PDB entry 9B54 | electron microscopy, 2.86 A resolution | chains A and R of the 5 polymer chains in the assembly

# Chain A
Protein: Guanine nucleotide-binding protein G(i) subunit alpha-1
Source organism: Homo sapiens
Reference sequence: P63096 (GNAI1_HUMAN); numbering as in UniProt (aligned over 1-354)
Chain sequence (354 residues; numbered 1 to 354; the number before each row is that of its first residue):
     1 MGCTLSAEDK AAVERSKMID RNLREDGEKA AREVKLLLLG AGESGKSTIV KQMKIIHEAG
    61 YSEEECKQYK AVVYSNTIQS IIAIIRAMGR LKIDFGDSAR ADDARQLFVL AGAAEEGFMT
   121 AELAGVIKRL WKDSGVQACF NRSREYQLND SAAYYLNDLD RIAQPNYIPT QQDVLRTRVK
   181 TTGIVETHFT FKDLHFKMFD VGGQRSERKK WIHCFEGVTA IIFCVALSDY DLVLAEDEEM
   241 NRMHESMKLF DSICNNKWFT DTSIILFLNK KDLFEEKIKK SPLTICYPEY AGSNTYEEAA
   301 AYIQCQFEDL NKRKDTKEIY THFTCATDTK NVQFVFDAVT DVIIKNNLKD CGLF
Unresolved in the structure: 1-2, 55-181, 233-239

# Chain R
Protein: Cannabinoid receptor 1
Source organism: Homo sapiens
Reference sequence: P21554 (CNR1_HUMAN); the construct has insertions or renumbered stretches relative to UniProt, so the offset changes along the chain: -6 to 80 = UniProt 1-87; 88-472 = UniProt 88-472
Chain sequence (495 residues; each row starts with the number of its first residue; numbers below 1 keep their minus sign (Asp-14 is residue -14)):
   -14 DYKDDDDAMK SILDGLADTT FRTITTDLLY VGSNDIQYED IKGDMASKLG YFPQKFPLTS
    46 FRGSPFQEKM TAGDNPQLVP ADQVNITEFY NKSLSENLYF QGSFKENEEN IQCGENFMDI
   106 ECFMVLNPSQ QLAIAVLSLT LGTFTVLENL LVLCVILHSR SLRCRPSYHF IGSLAVADLL
   166 GSVIFVYSFI DFHVFHRKDS RNVFLFKLGG VTASFTASVG SLFLTAIDRY ISIHRPLAYK
   226 RIVTRPKAVV AFCLMWTIAI VIAVLPLLGW NCEKLQSVCS DIFPHIDETY LMFWIGVTSV
   286 LLLFIVYAYM YILWKAHSHA VRMIQRGTQK SIIIHTSEDG KVQVTRPDQA RMDIRLAKTL
   346 VLILVVLIIC WGPLLAIMVY DVFGKMNKLI KTVFAFCSML CLLNSTVNPI IYALRSKDLR
   406 HAFRSMFPSC EGTAQPLDNS MGDSDCLHKH ANNAASVHRA AESCIKSTVK IAKVTMSVST
   466 DTSAEALGSH HHHHH
Unresolved in the structure: -14 to 107, 142-147, 254-265, 314-334, 412-480
Differences from the reference sequence: expression tag (-14 to -7, 473-480); insertion (81-87)
Ligand contacts: A1AIW (methyl N-{6-(4-carbamimidamidobutoxy)-1-[(4-fluorophenyl)methyl]-1H-indazole-3-carbonyl}-3-methyl-L-valinate): Phe170, Ser173, Phe174, Phe177, Lys192, Leu193, Val196, Thr197, Phe200, Phe268, Ile271, Tyr275, Leu276, Trp279, Trp356, Leu359, Leu360, Met363, Ser383, Cys386, Asn389

# How chain A and chain R interact
Contacting residue pairs - 23 pairs, chain A then chain R:
  Gln333(A) with Arg311(R), hydrogen bond
  Asp337(A) with Met308(R)
  Thr340(A) with His304(R)
  Asp341(A) with Met308(R)
  Ile343(A) with Pro221(R)
  Ile344(A) with His304(R); Met337(R), hydrophobic
  Asn347(A) with Ser217(R); Pro221(R), hydrogen bond (side chain-backbone); Tyr224(R)
  Leu348(A) with Ile218(R), hydrophobic; Met337(R), hydrophobic
  Lys349(A) with Asp403(R)
  Asp350(A) with Ser152(R), hydrogen bond (backbone-side chain); Tyr224(R)
  Cys351(A) with Arg214(R), hydrogen bond (backbone-side chain); Tyr224(R)
  Gly352(A) with Ser401(R)
  Leu353(A) with Arg214(R); Leu341(R), hydrophobic; Leu345(R), hydrophobic
  Phe354(A) with Met337(R), hydrophobic; Arg400(R)
Interface residues without a listed pair, chain R (20 interface residues in all): Leu222, Ile297, Arg340, Thr344, Lys402

# In short
The interface between chain A and chain R involves 14 residues on one side and 20 on the other, with 4
hydrogen bonds. Polar contacts include Gln333(A)-Arg311(R), Asn347(A)-Pro221(R) and Asp350(A)-Ser152(R). Bound
to chain R: compound A1AIW.
Here chain A is Guanine nucleotide-binding protein G(i) subunit alpha-1 and chain R is Cannabinoid receptor 1,
both from Homo sapiens. Entry 9B54 (Biased agonist bound CB1-Gi structure) was determined by electron
microscopy together with 9B65 from the same study.
